PDB entry 4WB3 | X-ray diffraction, 2.00 A resolution | chains A and D

== Chain A ==
Name: Complement C5
From: Mus musculus
Reference sequence: P06684 (CO5_MOUSE); residue numbers follow UniProt; this construct covers 679-754
Amino-acid sequence (78 residues; row label = number of the first residue in the row):
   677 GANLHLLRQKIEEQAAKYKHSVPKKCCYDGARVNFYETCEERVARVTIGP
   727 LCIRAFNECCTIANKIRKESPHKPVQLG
Not modelled in the structure: 677-678, 747-754
Disulfides: Cys702-Cys728, Cys703-Cys735, Cys715-Cys736
Sequence notes: expression tag (677-678)
Bound ions: Ca2+: Asp705 (shared with 0U_5(D), 0G_6(D), 0G_32(D) of chain D)
UniProt features mapped onto this chain:
  - region: His696 to Gly725 (Involved in C5AR1 binding)
From the paper describing this entry:
  - mutagenesis - V709A, V709E, R721A: unchanged binding to mixed L-RNA/L-DNA aptamer NOX-D20 (chain D)
  - mutagenesis - D705A: decreased signaling
  - specificity-determining residues: Ser697, Arg708

== Chain D ==
Molecule: mixed L-RNA/L-DNA aptamer NOX-D20
Sequence (40 nucleotides; row label = number of the first residue in the row):
     1 XXXXXXXXXXXXXXXXXXXXXXXXXXXXXXXXXXXXXXXX
Modified / non-standard residues: 0G (L-guanosine-5'-monophosphate) at position 1, 0C (L-cytidine-5'-monophosphate) at position 2, 0G (L-guanosine-5'-monophosphate) at position 3, 0A (L-adenosine-5'-monophosphate) at position 4, 0U (L-uridine-5'-monophosphate) at position 5, 0G (L-guanosine-5'-monophosphate) at position 6, 3KA (1-(2-deoxy-5-O-phosphono-beta-L-erythro-pentofuranosyl)pyrimidine-2,4(1H,3H)-dione) at position 7, 0G (L-guanosine-5'-monophosphate) at position 8, 0G (L-guanosine-5'-monophosphate) at position 9, 0U (L-uridine-5'-monophosphate) at position 10, 0G (L-guanosine-5'-monophosphate) at position 11, 0G (L-guanosine-5'-monophosphate) at position 12, 0U (L-uridine-5'-monophosphate) at position 13, 0DG (2'-deoxy-L-ribo-furanosyl guanine-5'-monophosphate) at position 14, 0DA (2'-deoxy-L-ribo-furanosyl adenosine-5'-monophosphate) at position 15, 0A (L-adenosine-5'-monophosphate) at position 16, 0G (L-guanosine-5'-monophosphate) at position 17, 0G (L-guanosine-5'-monophosphate) at position 18, 0G (L-guanosine-5'-monophosphate) at position 19, 0U (L-uridine-5'-monophosphate) at position 20, 0U (L-uridine-5'-monophosphate) at position 21, 0G (L-guanosine-5'-monophosphate) at position 22, 0U (L-uridine-5'-monophosphate) at position 23, 0U (L-uridine-5'-monophosphate) at position 24, 0G (L-guanosine-5'-monophosphate) at position 25, 0G (L-guanosine-5'-monophosphate) at position 26, 0G (L-guanosine-5'-monophosphate) at position 27, 3KA (1-(2-deoxy-5-O-phosphono-beta-L-erythro-pentofuranosyl)pyrimidine-2,4(1H,3H)-dione) at position 28, 0G (L-guanosine-5'-monophosphate) at position 29, 3KA (1-(2-deoxy-5-O-phosphono-beta-L-erythro-pentofuranosyl)pyrimidine-2,4(1H,3H)-dione) at position 30, 0C (L-cytidine-5'-monophosphate) at position 31, 0G (L-guanosine-5'-monophosphate) at position 32, 0A (L-adenosine-5'-monophosphate) at position 33, 0C (L-cytidine-5'-monophosphate) at position 34, 0G (L-guanosine-5'-monophosphate) at position 35, 0C (L-cytidine-5'-monophosphate) at position 36, 0A (L-adenosine-5'-monophosphate) at position 37, 0DC (2'-deoxy-L-ribo-furanosyl cytosine-5'-monophosphate) at position 38, 0G (L-guanosine-5'-monophosphate) at position 39, 0C (L-cytidine-5'-monophosphate) at position 40
Bound ions: Ca2+ site 1: 0U_5, 0G_6, 0G_32 (shared with Asp705(A) of chain A); Mg2+: 0U_5, 0G_32; Ca2+ site 2: 0G_17, 0G_18, 0G_19, 0G_22, 0G_25, 0G_26, 0G_27, 0G_32; Ca2+ site 3 near 0C_34 (its only coordinating residue here)

== Interface between chain A and chain D ==
Contacting residue pairs - 38 pairs, chain A then chain D:
  Arg684(A) - 0G_26(D)  salt bridge to the phosphate
  Glu688(A) - 0G_25(D)  hydrogen bond to the sugar
  Glu688(A) - 0G_26(D)  sugar contact
  Lys695(A) - 0U_21(D)  sugar contact
  His696(A) - 0U_21(D)  base contact
  Ser697(A) - 0A_4(D)  base contact
  Ser697(A) - 0G_18(D)  base contact
  Ser697(A) - 0U_21(D)  base contact
  Ser697(A) - 0G_22(D)  base contact
  Val698(A) - 0A_4(D)  base contact
  Lys700(A) - 0G_22(D)  base contact
  Lys701(A) - 0A_4(D)  phosphate contact
  Lys701(A) - 0U_5(D)  salt bridge to the phosphate
  Lys701(A) - 0G_26(D)  base contact
  Lys701(A) - 3KA_28(D)  base contact
  Lys701(A) - 0G_32(D)  salt bridge to the phosphate
  Tyr704(A) - 0G_22(D)  base contact
  Tyr704(A) - 0G_26(D)  base contact
  Asp705(A) - 0U_5(D)  phosphate contact
  Asp705(A) - 3KA_28(D)  base contact
  Asp705(A) - 0G_32(D)  phosphate contact
  Arg708(A) - 0G_26(D)  hydrogen bond to the sugar
  Arg708(A) - 0G_27(D)  sugar contact
  Arg708(A) - 3KA_28(D)  base contact
  Asn710(A) - 3KA_30(D)  base contact
  Phe711(A) - 3KA_30(D)  base contact
  Arg718(A) - 0G_6(D)  salt bridge to the phosphate
  Arg718(A) - 3KA_7(D)  salt bridge to the phosphate
  Arg718(A) - 0C_31(D)  salt bridge to the phosphate
  Arg721(A) - 0U_5(D)  hydrogen bond to the sugar
  Arg721(A) - 0G_6(D)  hydrogen bond to the phosphate
  Arg721(A) - 3KA_7(D)  salt bridge to the phosphate
  Val722(A) - 0U_5(D)  sugar contact
  Val722(A) - 0G_6(D)  phosphate contact
  Thr723(A) - 0U_5(D)  hydrogen bond to the sugar
  Thr723(A) - 0G_39(D)  hydrogen bond to the sugar
  Ile724(A) - 0A_4(D)  sugar contact
  Ile724(A) - 0U_5(D)  sugar contact
Also at the interface, not in a pair above, chain A (19 interface residues in all): Phe732
From the paper, about this interface:
  - hot spots on chain A (mutagenesis) - S697A (400- to 1,000-fold), S697L, S697R, K701A: decreased binding to mixed L-RNA/L-DNA aptamer NOX-D20 (chain D)
  - hot spots on chain A (mutagenesis) - D705A: abolished binding to mixed L-RNA/L-DNA aptamer NOX-D20 (chain D)

== In short ==
The interface between chain A and chain D involves 19 residues on one side and 15 on the other, with 6
hydrogen bonds and 7 salt bridges. Polar pairs include Glu688(A)-0G_25(D), Arg708(A)-0G_26(D) and
Arg721(A)-0U_5(D). The paper reports that S697A, S697L and S697R of chain A, among others, reduce binding to
mixed L-RNA/L-DNA aptamer NOX-D20 (chain D); specificity determinants Ser697(A) and Arg708(A); 8 substitutions
were tested in all.
Chain A is Complement C5 (Mus musculus) and chain D is mixed L-RNA/L-DNA aptamer NOX-D20; the structure,
Crystal structure of the mirror-image L-RNA/L-DNA aptamer NOX-D20 in complex with mouse C5a-desArg complement
anaphylatoxin, was determined by X-ray diffraction together with 4WB2 from the same study.
